Entry 6LHE (X-ray diffraction, 1.21 A resolution); this record covers chain A.

# Chain A
Name: Metallo-beta-lactamase type 2
Organism: Klebsiella pneumoniae
Notes: EC 3.5.2.6
UniProtKB: C7C422 (BLAN1_KLEPN); numbering as in UniProt (aligned over 29-270)
Sequence (242 residues; numbered 29 to 270; the number before each row is that of its first residue):
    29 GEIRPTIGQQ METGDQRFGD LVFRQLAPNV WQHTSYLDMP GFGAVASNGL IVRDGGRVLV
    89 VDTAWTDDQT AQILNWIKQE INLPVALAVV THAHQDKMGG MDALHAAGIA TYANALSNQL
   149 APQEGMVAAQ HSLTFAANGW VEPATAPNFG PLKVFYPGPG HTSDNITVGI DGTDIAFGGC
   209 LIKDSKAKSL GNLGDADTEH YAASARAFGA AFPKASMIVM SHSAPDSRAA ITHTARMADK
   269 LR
Unresolved in the structure: 29-41, 68-70
Ion coordination: gold ion site 1: His120, His122, His189; gold ion site 2: Asp124, Cys208, His250; gold ion site 3: Glu152, Asp223 (shared with 1 residue of chain B); gold ion site 4: Glu227 (shared with 2 residues of chain B)
UniProt features mapped onto this chain:
  - binding site (Zn(2+)): His120, His122, Asp124, His189, Cys208, His250
  - binding site (substrate): Lys211, Asn220
From the paper describing this entry:
  - gold ion coordination: His120, His122, Asp124, Glu152, His189, Cys208, Asp223, His250
  - mutagenesis - C208A: decreased catalytic activity

# In short
The gold ion site 1 is built by His120, His122 and His189. The gold ion site 2 is built by Asp124, Cys208 and
His250. From UniProt: 6 Zn2+-binding residues and substrate-binding residues Lys211 and Asn220. The paper
reports that C208A reduces catalytic activity; gold ion coordination by His120, His122 and Asp124 among
others.
Chain A is Metallo-beta-lactamase type 2 (Klebsiella pneumoniae); the structure, Crystal Structure of
Gold-bound NDM-1, was determined by X-ray diffraction together with 6LI4, 6LI5 and 6LI6 from the same study.
